Entry 8UKT (X-ray diffraction, 3.60 A resolution); this record covers chains T and B of the 13 polymer chains in the assembly.

== Chain T ==
Molecule: tsDNA with Fapy-dG lesion
Sequence (29 nucleotides; each row starts with the number of its first residue):
     1 CCTTCTCTCT CTCGCTGAXC CTCTCGATG
Disordered / not traced: 1-4, 29
Modified residues: WVQ (N-[(5E)-2-amino-5-(formylimino)-6-oxo-5,6-dihydropyrimidin-4-yl]-2-deoxy-5-O-phosphono-beta-D-erythro-pentofuranosylamine) at position 19

== Chain B ==
Molecule: DNA-directed RNA polymerase II subunit RPB2
Organism: Saccharomyces cerevisiae S288C
Notes: EC 2.7.7.6
Reference sequence: P08518 (RPB2_YEAST); residue numbers follow UniProt; this construct covers 1-1224
Chain sequence (1224 residues; row label = number of the first residue in the row):
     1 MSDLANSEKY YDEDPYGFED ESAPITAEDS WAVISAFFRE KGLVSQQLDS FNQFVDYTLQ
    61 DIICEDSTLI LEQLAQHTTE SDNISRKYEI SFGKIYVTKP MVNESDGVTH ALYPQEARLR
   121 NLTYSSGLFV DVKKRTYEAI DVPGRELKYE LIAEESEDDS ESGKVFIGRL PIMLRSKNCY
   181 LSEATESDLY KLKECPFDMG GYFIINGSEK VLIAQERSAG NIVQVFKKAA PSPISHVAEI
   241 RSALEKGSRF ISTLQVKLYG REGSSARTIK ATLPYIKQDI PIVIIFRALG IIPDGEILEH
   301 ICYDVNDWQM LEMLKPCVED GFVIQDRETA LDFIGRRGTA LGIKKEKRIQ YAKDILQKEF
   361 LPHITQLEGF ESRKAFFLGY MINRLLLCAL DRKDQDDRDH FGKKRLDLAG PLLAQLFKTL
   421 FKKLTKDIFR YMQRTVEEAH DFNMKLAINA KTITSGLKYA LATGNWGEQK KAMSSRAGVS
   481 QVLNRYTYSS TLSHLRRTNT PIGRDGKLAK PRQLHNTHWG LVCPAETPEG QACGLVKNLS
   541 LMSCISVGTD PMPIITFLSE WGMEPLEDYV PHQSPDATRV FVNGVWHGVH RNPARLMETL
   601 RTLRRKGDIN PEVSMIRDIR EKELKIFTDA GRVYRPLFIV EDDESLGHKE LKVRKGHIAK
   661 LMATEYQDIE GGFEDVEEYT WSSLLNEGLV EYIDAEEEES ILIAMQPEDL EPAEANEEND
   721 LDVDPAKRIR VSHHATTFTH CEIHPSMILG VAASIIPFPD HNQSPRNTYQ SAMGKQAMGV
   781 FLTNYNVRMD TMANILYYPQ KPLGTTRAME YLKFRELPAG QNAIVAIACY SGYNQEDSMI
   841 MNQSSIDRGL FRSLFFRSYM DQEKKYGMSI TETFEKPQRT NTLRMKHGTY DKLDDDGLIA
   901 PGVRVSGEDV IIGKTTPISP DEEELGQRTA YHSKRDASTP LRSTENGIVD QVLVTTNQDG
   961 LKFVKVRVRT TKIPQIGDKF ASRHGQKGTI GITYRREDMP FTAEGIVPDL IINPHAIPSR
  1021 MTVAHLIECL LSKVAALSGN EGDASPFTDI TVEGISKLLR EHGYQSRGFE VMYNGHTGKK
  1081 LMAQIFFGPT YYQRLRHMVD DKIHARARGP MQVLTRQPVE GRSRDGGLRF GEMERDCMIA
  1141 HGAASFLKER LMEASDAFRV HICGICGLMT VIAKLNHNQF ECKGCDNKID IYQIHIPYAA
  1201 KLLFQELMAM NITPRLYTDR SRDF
Disordered / not traced: 1-19, 76-85, 139-161, 338-344, 439-445, 503-508, 669-675, 715-720, 920-929, 1222-1224
Ion coordination: Zn2+: Cys1163, Cys1166, Cys1182, Cys1185

== Interface between chain T and chain B ==
Contacting residue pairs (17; chain T residue first):
  DC20(T) with Met1133(B), sugar contact
  DC21(T) with Arg1129(B), salt bridge to the phosphate; Gly1131(B), phosphate contact
  DT22(T) with Leu1128(B), sugar contact; Arg1129(B), hydrogen bond to the phosphate
  DC23(T) with Gly1121(B), phosphate contact; Arg1122(B), hydrogen bond to the phosphate
  DT24(T) with Met792(B), phosphate contact; Arg942(B), salt bridge to the phosphate; Arg1122(B), salt bridge to the phosphate
  DC25(T) with Met792(B), phosphate contact; Arg857(B), salt bridge to the phosphate; Arg942(B), salt bridge to the phosphate
  DG26(T) with Val482(B), sugar contact; Thr791(B), hydrogen bond to the phosphate
  DA27(T) with Ser208(B), hydrogen bond to the phosphate; Lys210(B), salt bridge to the phosphate
Other interface residues (no listed pair), chain T (9 interface residues in all): DT28
Other interface residues (no listed pair), chain B (19 interface residues in all): Ile205, Asn206, Ala462, Ser1123, Gly1127, Glu1134

== Summary ==
The interface between chain T and chain B involves 9 residues on one side and 19 on the other; the contacts
include 4 hydrogen bonds and 6 salt bridges. Among the polar pairs are DT22(T)-Arg1129(B), DC23(T)-Arg1122(B)
and DG26(T)-Thr791(B).
Here chain T is tsDNA with Fapy-dG lesion and chain B is DNA-directed RNA polymerase II subunit RPB2
(Saccharomyces cerevisiae S288C). Entry 8UKT (RNA polymerase II elongation complex with Fapy-dG lesion with
AMP added) was determined by X-ray diffraction together with 8UKQ, 8UKR, 8UKS and 8UKU from the same study.
